8WG1 - chains A and B; structure by X-ray diffraction, 2.34 A resolution.

Chain A (and B):
Name: Candidate alpha-glucosidase Glycoside hydrolase family 97
Source organism: Flavobacterium johnsoniae (strain ATCC 17061 / DSM 2064 / JCM 8514 / NBRC 14942 / NCIMB 11054 / UW101)
Notes: EC 3.2.1.70; chain B of this document is another copy of the same molecule, construct and numbering; everything in this record applies to it too
UniProt: A5FBI0 (A5FBI0_FLAJ1); residue numbers follow UniProt; this construct covers 21-704
Amino-acid sequence (685 residues; each row starts with the number of its first residue):
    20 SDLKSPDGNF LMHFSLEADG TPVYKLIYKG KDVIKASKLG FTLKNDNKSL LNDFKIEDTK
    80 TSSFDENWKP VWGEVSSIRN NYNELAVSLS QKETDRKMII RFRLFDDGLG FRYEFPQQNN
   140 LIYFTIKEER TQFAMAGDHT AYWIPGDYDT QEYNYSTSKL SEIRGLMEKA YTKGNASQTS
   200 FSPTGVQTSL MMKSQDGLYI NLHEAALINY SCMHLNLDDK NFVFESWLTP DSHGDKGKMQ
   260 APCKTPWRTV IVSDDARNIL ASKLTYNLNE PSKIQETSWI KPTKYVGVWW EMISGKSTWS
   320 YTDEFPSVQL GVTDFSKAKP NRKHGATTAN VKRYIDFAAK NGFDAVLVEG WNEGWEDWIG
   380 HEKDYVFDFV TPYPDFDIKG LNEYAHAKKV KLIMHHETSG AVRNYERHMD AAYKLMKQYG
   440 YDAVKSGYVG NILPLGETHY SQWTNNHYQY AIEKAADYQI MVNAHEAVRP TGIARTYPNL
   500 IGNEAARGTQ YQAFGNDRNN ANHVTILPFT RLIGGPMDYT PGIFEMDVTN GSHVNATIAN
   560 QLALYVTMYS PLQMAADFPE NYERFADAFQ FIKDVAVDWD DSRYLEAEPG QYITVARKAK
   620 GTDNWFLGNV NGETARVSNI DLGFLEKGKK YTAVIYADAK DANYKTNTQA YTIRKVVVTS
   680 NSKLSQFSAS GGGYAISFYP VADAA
Unresolved in the structure: 702-704
Sequence notes: expression tag (20); engineered mutation Gln509 (Glu in A5FBI0)
Metal / ion sites: Ca2+: Glu171, Glu485, Glu503, Gln509 (together with alpha-D-glucopyranose)

Chain A / chain B interface:
Residue-residue contacts (53; chain A residue first):
  Gln137(A) with Pro325(B)
  Asn138(A) with Pro325(B)
  Ile141(A) with Pro325(B); Ser326(B)
  Tyr142(A) with Ser326(B); Asp376(B), hydrogen bond; His380(B); Lys382(B), hydrogen bond
  Ser251(A) with Pro453(B)
  His252(A) with Leu454(B), hydrogen bond (side chain-backbone)
  Lys257(A) with Leu454(B)
  Gln259(A) with Ser326(B), hydrogen bond; Val327(B), hydrogen bond (side chain-backbone); Gln328(B); Asp376(B); Lys382(B)
  Ala260(A) with Ser326(B)
  Pro261(A) with Gln328(B), hydrogen bond (backbone-side chain)
  Pro325(A) with Gln137(B); Ile141(B)
  Ser326(A) with Ile141(B); Gln259(B); Ala260(B), hydrogen bond (side chain-backbone)
  Val327(A) with Gln259(B), hydrogen bond (backbone-side chain)
  Gln328(A) with Gln259(B); Ala260(B); Pro261(B), hydrogen bond (side chain-backbone)
  Asp376(A) with Tyr142(B), hydrogen bond
  His380(A) with Tyr142(B)
  Lys382(A) with Tyr142(B), hydrogen bond; Gln259(B)
  Asp383(A) with Trp462(B)
  Arg422(A) with Glu425(B); Trp462(B), hydrogen bond (side chain-backbone); Asn465(B)
  Glu425(A) with Arg422(B); Arg426(B), salt bridge
  Arg426(A) with Glu425(B), salt bridge; Asn465(B), hydrogen bond; His466(B); Tyr469(B)
  Asp429(A) with Asp429(B)
  Pro453(A) with Ser251(B); Trp462(B)
  Leu454(A) with His252(B), hydrogen bond (backbone-side chain); Lys257(B)
  Trp462(A) with Asp383(B); Arg422(B), hydrogen bond (backbone-side chain); Pro453(B)
  Asn465(A) with Arg422(B); Arg426(B), hydrogen bond
  His466(A) with Arg426(B)
  Tyr469(A) with Arg426(B)
Interface residues without a listed pair, chain A (34 interface residues in all): Gln136, Phe324, Glu381, Leu452, Gly455, Glu456
Interface residues without a listed pair, chain B (33 interface residues in all): Gln136, Asn138, Phe324, Glu381, Leu452, Gly455

In short:
The interface between chain A and chain B involves 34 residues on one side and 33 on the other; the contacts
include 16 hydrogen bonds and 2 salt bridges. Polar contacts include Glu425(A)-Arg426(B), Tyr142(A)-Asp376(B)
and Tyr142(A)-Lys382(B). Glu171(A), Glu485(A), Glu503(A) and Gln509(A) form the Ca2+ site.
Both chains are Candidate alpha-glucosidase Glycoside hydrolase family 97 (Flavobacterium johnsoniae (strain
ATCC 17061 / DSM 2064 / JCM 8514 / NBRC 14942 / NCIMB 11054 / UW101)). Entry 8WG1 (Crystal structure of GH97
glucodextranase mutant E509Q from Flavobacterium johnsoniae in complex with panose) was determined by X-ray
diffraction, deposited together with 8WG0 and 8WG2.
